Entry 5M3F (electron microscopy, 3.80 A resolution); this record covers chains B and R of the 17 polymer chains in the assembly.

[Chain B]
Protein: DNA-directed RNA polymerase I subunit RPA135
Organism: Saccharomyces cerevisiae
Notes: EC 2.7.7.6
UniProt: P22138 (RPA2_YEAST); numbering as in UniProt (aligned over 1-1203)
Amino-acid sequence (1203 residues; row label = number of the first residue in the row):
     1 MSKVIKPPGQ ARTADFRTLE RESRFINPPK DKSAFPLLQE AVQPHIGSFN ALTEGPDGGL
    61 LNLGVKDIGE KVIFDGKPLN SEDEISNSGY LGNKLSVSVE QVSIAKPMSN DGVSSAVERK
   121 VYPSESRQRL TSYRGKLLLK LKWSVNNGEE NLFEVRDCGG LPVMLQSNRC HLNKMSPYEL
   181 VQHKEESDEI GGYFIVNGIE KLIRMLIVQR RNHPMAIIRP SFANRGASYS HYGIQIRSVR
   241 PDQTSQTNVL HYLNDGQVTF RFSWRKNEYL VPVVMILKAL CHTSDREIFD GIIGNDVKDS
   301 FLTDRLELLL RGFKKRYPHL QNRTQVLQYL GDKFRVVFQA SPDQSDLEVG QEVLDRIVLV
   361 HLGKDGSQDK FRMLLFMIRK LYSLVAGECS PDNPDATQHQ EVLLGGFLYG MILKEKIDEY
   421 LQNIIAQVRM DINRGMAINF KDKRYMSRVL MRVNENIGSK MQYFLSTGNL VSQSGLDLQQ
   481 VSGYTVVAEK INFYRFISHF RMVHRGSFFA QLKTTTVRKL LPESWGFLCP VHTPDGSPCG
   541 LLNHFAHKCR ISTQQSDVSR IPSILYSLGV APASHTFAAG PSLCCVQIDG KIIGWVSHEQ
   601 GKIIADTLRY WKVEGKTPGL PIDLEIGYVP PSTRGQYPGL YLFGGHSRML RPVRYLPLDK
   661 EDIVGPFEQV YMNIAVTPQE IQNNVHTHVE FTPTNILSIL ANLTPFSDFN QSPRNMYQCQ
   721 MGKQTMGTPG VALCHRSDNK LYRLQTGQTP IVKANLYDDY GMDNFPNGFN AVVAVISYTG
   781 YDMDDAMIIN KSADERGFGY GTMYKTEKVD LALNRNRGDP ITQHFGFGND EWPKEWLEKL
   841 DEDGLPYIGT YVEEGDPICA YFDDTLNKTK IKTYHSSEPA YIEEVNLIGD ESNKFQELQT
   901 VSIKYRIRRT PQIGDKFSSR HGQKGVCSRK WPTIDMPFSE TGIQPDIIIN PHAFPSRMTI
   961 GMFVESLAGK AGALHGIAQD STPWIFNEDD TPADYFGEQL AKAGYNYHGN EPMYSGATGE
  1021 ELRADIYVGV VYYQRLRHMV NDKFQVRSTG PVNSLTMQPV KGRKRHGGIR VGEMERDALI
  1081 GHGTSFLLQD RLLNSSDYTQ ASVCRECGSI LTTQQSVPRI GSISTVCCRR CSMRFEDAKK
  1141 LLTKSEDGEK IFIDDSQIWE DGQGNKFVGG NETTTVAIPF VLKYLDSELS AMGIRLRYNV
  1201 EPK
Unresolved in the structure: 1-12, 82-86, 1142-1150
UniProt features mapped onto this chain:
  - zinc finger: Cys1104 to Cys1131 (C4-type)
  - modified residue: Ser2 (N-acetylserine), Ser81 (Phosphoserine), Ser1156 (Phosphoserine)
  - mutagenesis: Cys1104 (C1104A: No effect; when associated with A-1107; A-1128 and A-1131), Cys1107 (C1107A: Lethal. Abolishes recruitment of RPA1 to Pol I. No effect; when associated with A-1104; A-1128 and A-1131), Cys1127 (C1127R: Responsible of suppression of RPA190-5 and RPA190-1 mutations), Cys1128 (C1128A: No effect; when associated with A-1104; A-1107 and A-1131), Cys1131 (C1131A: No effect; when associated with A-1104; A-1107 and A-1128)
Metal / ion sites: Zn2+: Cys1104, Cys1107, Cys1128, Cys1131

[Chain R]
Molecule: 20-nt RNA strand
Sequence (20 nucleotides; each row starts with the number of its first residue):
     1 UAUCUGCAUG UAGACCAGGC
Unresolved in the structure: 1-12

[How chain B and chain R interact]
Residue-residue contacts - 12 pairs, chain B then chain R:
  Arg204(B) - C16(R)  hydrogen bond to the phosphate
  Arg204(B) - A17(R)  salt bridge to the phosphate
  Arg495(B) - A17(R)  hydrogen bond to the sugar
  Met502(B) - A17(R)  phosphate contact
  Ser507(B) - C16(R)  phosphate contact
  Leu542(B) - A17(R)  phosphate contact
  Gln720(B) - G18(R)  phosphate contact
  Gln720(B) - G19(R)  hydrogen bond to the phosphate
  Gln724(B) - G18(R)  sugar contact
  Lys924(B) - G19(R)  hydrogen bond to the phosphate
  Lys924(B) - C20(R)  salt bridge to the phosphate
  His1038(B) - G18(R)  sugar contact
Also at the interface, not in a pair above, chain B (15 interface residues in all): Ser482, Gly483, Val486, Pro534, Met721, Lys916
Also at the interface, not in a pair above, chain R (6 interface residues in all): C15

[Summary]
Chain B and chain R form an interface of 15 and 6 residues respectively; the contacts include 4 hydrogen bonds
and 2 salt bridges. Among the polar pairs are Arg495(B)-A17(R), Arg204(B)-C16(R) and Gln720(B)-G19(R). Curated
annotation (UniProt) lists 5 mutagenesis sites on chain B.
Here chain B is DNA-directed RNA polymerase I subunit RPA135 (Saccharomyces cerevisiae) and chain R is a 20-nt
RNA strand. Entry 5M3F (Yeast RNA polymerase I elongation complex at 3.8A) was determined by electron
microscopy (same publication as 5M3M).
